6QL5 - chains A and L of the 18 polymer chains in the assembly; structure by electron microscopy, 2.80 A resolution.

# Chain A
Molecule: Fatty acid synthase subunit alpha
Source organism: Saccharomyces cerevisiae
Notes: EC 2.3.1.86, 1.1.1.100, 2.3.1.41
UniProtKB: P19097 (FAS2_YEAST); residues 1-1887 here = UniProt positions 1-1887
Chain sequence (1887 residues; each row starts with the number of its first residue):
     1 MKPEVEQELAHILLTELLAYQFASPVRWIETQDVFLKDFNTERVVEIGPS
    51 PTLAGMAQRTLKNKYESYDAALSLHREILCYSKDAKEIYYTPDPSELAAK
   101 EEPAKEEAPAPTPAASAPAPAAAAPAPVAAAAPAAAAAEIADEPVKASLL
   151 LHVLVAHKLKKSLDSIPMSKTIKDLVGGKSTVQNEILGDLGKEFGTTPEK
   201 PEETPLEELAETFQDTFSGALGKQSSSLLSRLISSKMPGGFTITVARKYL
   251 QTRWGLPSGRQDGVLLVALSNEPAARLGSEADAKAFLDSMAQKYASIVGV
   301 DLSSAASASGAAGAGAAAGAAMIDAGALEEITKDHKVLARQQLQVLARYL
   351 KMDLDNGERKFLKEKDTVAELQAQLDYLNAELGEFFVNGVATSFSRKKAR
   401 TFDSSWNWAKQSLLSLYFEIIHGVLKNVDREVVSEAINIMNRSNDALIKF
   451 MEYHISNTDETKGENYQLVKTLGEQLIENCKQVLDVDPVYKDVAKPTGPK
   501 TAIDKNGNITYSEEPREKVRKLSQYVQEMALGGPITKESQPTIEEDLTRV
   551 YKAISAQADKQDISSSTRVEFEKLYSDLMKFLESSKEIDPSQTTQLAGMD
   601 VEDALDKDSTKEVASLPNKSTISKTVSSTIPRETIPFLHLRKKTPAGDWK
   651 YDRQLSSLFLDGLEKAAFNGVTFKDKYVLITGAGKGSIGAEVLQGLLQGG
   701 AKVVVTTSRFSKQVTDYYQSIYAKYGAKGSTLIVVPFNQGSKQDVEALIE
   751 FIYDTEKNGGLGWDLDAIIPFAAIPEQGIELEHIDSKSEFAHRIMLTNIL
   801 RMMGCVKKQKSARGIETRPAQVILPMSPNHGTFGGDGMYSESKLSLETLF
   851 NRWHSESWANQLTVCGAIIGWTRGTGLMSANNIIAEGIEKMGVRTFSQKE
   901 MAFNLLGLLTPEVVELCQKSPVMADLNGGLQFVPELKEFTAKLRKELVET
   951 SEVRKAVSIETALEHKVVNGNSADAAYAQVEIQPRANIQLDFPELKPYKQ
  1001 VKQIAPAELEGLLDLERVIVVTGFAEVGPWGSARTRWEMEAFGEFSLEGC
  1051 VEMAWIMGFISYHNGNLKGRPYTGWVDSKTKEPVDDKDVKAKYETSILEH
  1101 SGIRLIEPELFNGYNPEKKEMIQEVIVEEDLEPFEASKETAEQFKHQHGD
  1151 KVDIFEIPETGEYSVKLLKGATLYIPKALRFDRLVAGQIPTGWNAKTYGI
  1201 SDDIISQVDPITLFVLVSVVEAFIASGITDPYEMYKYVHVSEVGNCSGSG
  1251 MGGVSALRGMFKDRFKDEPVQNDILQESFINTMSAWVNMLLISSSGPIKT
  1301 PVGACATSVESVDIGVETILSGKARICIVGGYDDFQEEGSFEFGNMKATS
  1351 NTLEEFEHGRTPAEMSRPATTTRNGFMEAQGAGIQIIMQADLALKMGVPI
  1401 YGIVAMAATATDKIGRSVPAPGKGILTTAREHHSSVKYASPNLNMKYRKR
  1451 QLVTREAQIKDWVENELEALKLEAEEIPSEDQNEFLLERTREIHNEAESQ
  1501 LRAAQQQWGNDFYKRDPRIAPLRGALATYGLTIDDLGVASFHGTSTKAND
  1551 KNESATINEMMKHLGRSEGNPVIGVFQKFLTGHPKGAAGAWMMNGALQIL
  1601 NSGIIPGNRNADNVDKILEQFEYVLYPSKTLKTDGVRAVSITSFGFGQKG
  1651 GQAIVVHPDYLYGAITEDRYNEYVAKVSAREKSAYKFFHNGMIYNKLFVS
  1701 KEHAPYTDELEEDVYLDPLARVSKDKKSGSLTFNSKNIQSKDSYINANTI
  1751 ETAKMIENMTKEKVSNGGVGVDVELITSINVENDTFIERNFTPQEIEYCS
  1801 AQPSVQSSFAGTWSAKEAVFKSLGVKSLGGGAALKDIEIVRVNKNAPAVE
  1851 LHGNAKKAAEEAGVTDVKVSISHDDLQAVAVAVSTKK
Not modelled in the structure: 95-139, 303-327, 540-603, 1887
Covalent attachments: 4'-phosphopantetheine (PNS) linked to Ser180
UniProt features mapped onto this chain:
  - active site (For beta-ketoacyl synthase activity): Cys1305, His1542, His1583
  - binding site (acetyl-CoA): Asp1772 to Glu1774, Tyr1798, Ser1808, Glu1817 to Ser1827, Arg1841 to Lys1844, Ile1871 to His1873
  - binding site (Mg(2+)): Asp1772, Val1773, Glu1774, Ser1872, His1873
  - modified residue: Ser50 (Phosphoserine), Ser180 (O-(pantetheine 4'-phosphoryl)serine), Ser523 (Phosphoserine), Ser958 (Phosphoserine), Ser1440 (Phosphoserine)
  - cross-link: Lys37 (Glycyl lysine isopeptide (Lys-Gly) (interchain with G-Cter in ubiquitin))
  - mutagenesis: Gly1250 (G1250S: Cerulenin-resistance), Val1769 (V1769D: Does not affect oligomerization; when associated with S-1771 and L-1773 or S-1771; L-1773; S-1879 and E-1881), Gly1770 (G1770D: Loss of transferase activity), Val1771 (V1771S: Does not affect oligomerization but lacks transferase activity; when associated with D-1769 and L-1773 or D-1769; L-1773; S-1879 and E-1881), Asp1772 (D1772S: Loss of transferase activity; when associated with S-1774), Val1773 (V1773L: Does not affect oligomerization but lacks transferase activity; when associated with D-1769 and S-1771 or D-1769; S-1771; S-1879 and E-1881), Glu1774 (E1774S: Loss of transferase activity; when associated with S-1772), Arg1841 (R1841A: Loss off transferase activity), Val1879 (V1879S: Does not affect oligomerization but lacks transferase activity; when associated with D-1769; S-1771; L-1773 and E-1881), Val1881 (V1881E: Does not affect oligomerization but lacks transferase activity; when associated with D-1769; S-1771; L-1773 and S-1879)

# Chain L
Molecule: Fatty acid synthase subunit beta
Source organism: Saccharomyces cerevisiae
Notes: EC 2.3.1.86, 4.2.1.59, 1.3.1.9, 2.3.1.38, 2.3.1.39, 3.1.2.14
UniProtKB: P07149 (FAS1_YEAST); aligned to UniProt positions 5-2030 over residues 5-2036 (the alignment contains insertions or deletions, so no single offset holds)
Chain sequence (2040 residues; each row starts with the number of its first residue; note: 6 numbers in that range are skipped by the numbering (no residue carries them; nothing is unmodelled there)):
     5 STRPLTLSHGSLEHVLLVPTASFFIASQLQEQFNKILPEPTEGFAADDEP
    55 TTPAELVGKFLGYVSSLVEPSKVGQFDQVLNLCLTEFENCYLEGNDIHAL
   105 AAKLLQENDTTLVKTKELIKNYITARIMAKRPFDKKSNSALFRAVGEGNA
   155 QLVAIFGGQGNTDDYFEELRDLYQTYHVLVGDLIKFSAETLSELIRTTLD
   205 AEKVFTQGLNILEWLENPSNTPDKDYLLSIPISCPLIGVIQLAHYVVTAK
   255 LLGFTPGELRSYLKGATGHSQGLVTAVAIAETDSWESFFVSVRKAITVLF
   305 FIGVRCYEAYPNTSLPPSILEDSLENNEGVPSPMLSISNLTQEQVQDYVN
   355 KTNSHLPAGKQVEISLVNGAKNLVVSGPPQSLYGLNLTLRKAKAPSGLDQ
   405 SRIPFSERKLKFSNRFLPVASPFHSHLLVPASDLINKDLVKNNVSFNAKD
   455 IQIPVYDTFDGSDLRVLSGSISERIVDCIIRLPVKWETTTQFKATHILDF
   505 GPGGASGLGVLTHRNKDGTGVRVIVAGTLDINPDDDYGFKQEIFDVTSNG
   555 LKKNPNWLEEYHPKLIKNKSGKIFVETKFSKLIGRPPLLVPGMTPCTVSP
   605 DFVAATTNAGYTIELAGGGYFSAAGMTAAIDSVVSQIEKGSTFGINLIYV
   655 NPFMLQWGIPLIKELRSKGYPIQFLTIGAGVPSLEVASEYIETLGLKYLG
   705 LKPGSIDAISQVINIAKAHPNFPIALQWTGGRGGGHHSFEDAHTPMLQMY
   755 SKIRRHPNIMLIFGSGFGSADDTYPYLTGEWSTKFDYPPMPFDGFLFGSR
   805 VMIAKEVKTSPDAKKCIAACTGVPDDKWEQTYKKPTGGIVTVRSEMGEPI
   855 HKIATRGVMLWKEFDETIFNLPKNKLVPTLEAKRDYIISRLNADFQKPWF
   905 ATVNGQARDLATMTYEEVAKRLVELMFIRSTNSWFDVTWRTFTGDFLRRV
   955 EERFTKSKTLSLIQSYSLLDKPDEAIEKVFNAYPAAREQFLNAQDIDHFL
  1005 SMCQNPMQKPVPFVPVLDRRFEIFFKKDSLWQSEHLEAVVDQDVQRTCIL
  1055 HGPVAAQFTKVIDEPIKSIMDGIHDGHIKKLLHQYYGDDESKIPAVEYFG
  1105 GESPVD
  1117 VQSDSEDSAVFKATSSTDEESWFKALAGSEINWRHASFLCSFITQDKMFV
  1167 SNPIRKVFKPSQGMVVEISNGNTSSKTVVTLSEPVQGELKPTVILKLLKE
  1217 NIIQMEMIENRTMDGKPVSLPLLYNFNPDNGFAPISEVMEDRNQRIKEMY
  1267 WKLWIDEPFNLDFDPRDVIKGKDFEITAKEVYDFTHAVGNNCEDFVSRPD
  1317 RTMLAPMDFAIVVGWRAIIKAIFPNTVDGDLLKLVHLSNGYKMIPGAKPL
  1367 QVGDVVSTTAVIESVVNQPTGKIVDVVGTLSRNGKPVMEVTSSFFYRGNY
  1417 TDFENTFQKTVEPVYQMHIKTSKDIAVLRSKEWFQLDDEDFDLLNKTLTF
  1467 ETETEVTFKNANIFSSVKCFGPIKVELPTKETVEIGIVDYEAGASHGNPV
  1517 VDFLKRNGSTLEQKVNLENPIPIAVLDSYTPSTNEPYARVSGDLNPIHVS
  1567 RHFASYANLPGTITHGMFSSASVRALIENWAADSVSSRVRGYTCQFVDMV
  1617 LPNTALKTSIQHVGMINGRKLIKFETRNEDDVVVLTGEAEIEQPVTTFVF
  1667 TGQGSQEQGMGMDLYKTSKAAQDVWNRADNHFKDTYGFSILDIVINNPVN
  1717 LTIHFGGEKGKRIRENYSAMIFETIVDGKLKTEKIFKEINEHSTSYTFRS
  1767 EKGLLSATQFTQPALTLMEKAAFEDLKSKGLIPADATFAGHSLGEYAALA
  1817 SLADVMSIESLVEVVFYRGMTMQVAVPRDELGRSNYGMIAINPGRVAASF
  1867 SQEALQYVVERVGKRTGWLVEIVNYNVENQQYVAAGDLRALDTVTNVLNF
  1917 IKLQKIDIIELQKSLSLEEVEGHLFEIIDEASKKSAVKPRPLKLERGFAC
  1967 IPLVGISVPFHSTYLMNGVKPFKSFLKKNIIKENVKVARLAGKYIPNLTA
  2017 KPFQVTKEYFQDVYDLTGSEPIKEIIDNWEKYEQ
Not modelled in the structure: 1117-1120
Residues lining bound ligands:
  - FMN (flavin mononucleotide): Pro595, Gly596, Met597, Thr598, Pro599, Cys600, Asn650, Ile652, Gly682, Ala683, Lys706, Thr733, Arg736, Gly737, Gly738, Gly739, Ser769, Gly770, Leu800, Phe801, Gly802, Ser803, Met806, Leu1054, His1055, Ala1059
  - 4'-phosphopantetheine (PNS): Gln163, Gly164, Asn165, His273, Ser274, Met338, Leu370, Asn372, Asn376, Val378, Leu421, Phe427, His428, Ser510, Leu515, Arg518
UniProt features mapped onto this chain:
  - active site: Ser274 (For acetyltransferase activity)
  - modified residue: Thr733 (Phosphothreonine)

# Chain A / chain L interface
Residue-residue contacts - 9 pairs, chain A then chain L:
  Thr817(A) - His1720(L)  hydrogen bond (side chain-backbone)
  Thr817(A) - Gly1722(L)  hydrogen bond (backbone-backbone)
  Thr817(A) - Ile1729(L)
  Arg818(A) - His1720(L)
  Pro819(A) - Gly1722(L)
  Glu915(A) - Lys1727(L)
  Gln918(A) - Gly1722(L)
  Gln918(A) - Gly1723(L)  hydrogen bond (side chain-backbone)
  Gln918(A) - Lys1727(L)  hydrogen bond
Also at the interface, not in a pair above, chain A (6 interface residues in all): Glu816
Also at the interface, not in a pair above, chain L (9 interface residues in all): Phe1721, Glu1724, Lys1725, Gly1726

# In short
6 residues of chain A and 9 residues of chain L are in contact, with 4 hydrogen bonds. Polar contacts include
Thr817(A)-His1720(L), Gln918(A)-Gly1723(L) and Gln918(A)-Lys1727(L). Bound to chain L: 4'-phosphopantetheine
and flavin mononucleotide. Covalently linked 4'-phosphopantetheine: at Ser180(A).
Chain A is Fatty acid synthase subunit alpha and chain L is Fatty acid synthase subunit beta, both from
Saccharomyces cerevisiae; the structure, Structure of fatty acid synthase complex with bound gamma subunit
from Saccharomyces cerevisiae at 2.8 angstrom, was determined by electron microscopy together with 6QL6, 6QL7
and 6QL9 from the same study.
